Entry 3WKS (X-ray diffraction, 3.03 A resolution); this record covers chains A and C of the 4 polymer chains in the assembly.

Chain A:
Name: O-phospho-L-seryl-tRNA:Cys-tRNA synthase
Source organism: Methanocaldococcus jannaschii
Notes: EC 2.5.1.73
UniProt: Q59072 (SPSS_METJA); residues 21-396 here correspond to UniProt positions 2-377 (UniProt number = residue number - 19)
Sequence (416 residues; each row starts with the number of its first residue; numbers below 1 keep their minus sign (Met-19 is residue -19)):
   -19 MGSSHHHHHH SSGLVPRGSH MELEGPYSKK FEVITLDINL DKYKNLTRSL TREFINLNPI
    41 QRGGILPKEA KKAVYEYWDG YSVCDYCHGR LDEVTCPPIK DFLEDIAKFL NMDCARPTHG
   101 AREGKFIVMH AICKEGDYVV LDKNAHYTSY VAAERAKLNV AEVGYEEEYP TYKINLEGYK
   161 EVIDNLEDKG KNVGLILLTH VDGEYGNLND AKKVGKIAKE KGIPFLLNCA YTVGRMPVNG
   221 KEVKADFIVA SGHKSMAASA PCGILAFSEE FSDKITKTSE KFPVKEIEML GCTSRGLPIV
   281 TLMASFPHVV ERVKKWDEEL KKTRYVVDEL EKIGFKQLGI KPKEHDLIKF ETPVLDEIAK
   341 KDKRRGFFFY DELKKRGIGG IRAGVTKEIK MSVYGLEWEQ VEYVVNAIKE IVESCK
Disordered / not traced: -19 to 16, 61-76
Sequence notes: expression tag (-19 to 20)
Modified positions: Lys234 ((2S)-2-amino-6-[[3-hydroxy-2-methyl-5-(phosphonooxymethyl)pyridin-4-yl]methylideneamino]hexanoic acid; LLP)
UniProt features mapped onto this chain:
  - binding site (pyridoxal 5'-phosphate): Ala101, Arg102, Asn208, Ser231 to His233
  - modified residue: Lys234 (N6-(pyridoxal phosphate)lysine)

Chain C:
Name: Uncharacterized protein MJ1481
Source organism: Methanocaldococcus jannaschii
UniProt: Q58876 (Y1481_METJA); residues 1-103 here = UniProt positions 1-103
Sequence (106 residues; row label = number of the first residue in the row; numbers below 1 keep their minus sign (Met-2 is residue -2)):
    -2 MNHMRVEYSK DLIRKGISTI SQLKKAKIRV EKDDKKISYK DAKPGKIDVN EFKKAIYLLI
    58 EADDFLYKKA PKHELNEEEA KEFCKLIIKC QEHLNKILAN FGFEFE
Disordered / not traced: -2 to 33, 102-103
Sequence notes: expression tag (-2 to 0)
What the authors report for this chain:
  - mutagenesis - K50A/Y54A/E58A/D60A, E58A/D60A/D61A/Y64A: abolished binding to O-phospho-L-seryl-tRNA:Cys-tRNA synthase (chain A)
  - mutagenesis - D61A/Y64A/K65A/K66A: unchanged binding to O-phospho-L-seryl-tRNA:Cys-tRNA synthase (chain A)
  - mutagenesis - K50A/Y54A/E58A/D60A, E58A/D60A/D61A/Y64A: abolished growth
  - mutagenesis - D61A/Y64A/K65A/K66A: unchanged growth
  - mutagenesis - K50A/Y54A/E58A/D60A, E58A/D60A/D61A/Y64A: unchanged binding to SepRS

Interface between chain A and chain C:
Contacting residue pairs - 35 pairs, chain A then chain C:
  Thr31(A) with Tyr64(C)
  Arg32(A) with Asp60(C), salt bridge; Leu63(C); Tyr64(C), hydrogen bond; Ala67(C); His70(C), hydrogen bond (backbone-side chain)
  Glu33(A) with Pro68(C); His70(C)
  Ile35(A) with Ala67(C); Pro68(C)
  Lys48(A) with Ile57(C); Asp61(C), salt bridge
  Lys51(A) with Ile57(C); Asp60(C), salt bridge; Asp61(C), salt bridge; Tyr64(C)
  Lys52(A) with Tyr54(C); Ile57(C); Glu58(C), salt bridge
  Tyr55(A) with Phe49(C); Lys50(C); Ile53(C); Tyr54(C), hydrophobic
  Glu56(A) with Lys50(C), salt bridge; Tyr54(C), hydrogen bond
  Arg356(A) with Pro68(C)
  Gly357(A) with Pro68(C)
  Glu377(A) with Lys65(C)
  Glu379(A) with Lys66(C), salt bridge
  Gln380(A) with Tyr64(C), hydrogen bond (side chain-backbone); Lys65(C), hydrogen bond (side chain-backbone); Lys66(C); Ala67(C), hydrogen bond (side chain-backbone)
  Tyr383(A) with Pro68(C), hydrophobic; Lys69(C)
Other interface residues (no listed pair), chain A (16 interface residues in all): Phe34

Overview:
Chain A and chain C each contribute 16 residues to their interface, with 6 hydrogen bonds and 7 salt bridges.
Among the polar pairs are Arg32(A)-Asp60(C), Lys48(A)-Asp61(C) and Lys51(A)-Asp60(C). From the paper:
K50A/Y54A/E58A/D60A and E58A/D60A/D61A/Y64A of chain C abolish binding to O-phospho-L-seryl-tRNA:Cys-tRNA
synthase (chain A); K50A/Y54A/E58A/D60A and E58A/D60A/D61A/Y64A of chain C abolish growth.
Here chain A is O-phospho-L-seryl-tRNA:Cys-tRNA synthase and chain C is Uncharacterized protein MJ1481, both
from Methanocaldococcus jannaschii. Entry 3WKS (Crystal structure of the SepCysS-SepCysE N-terminal domain
complex from) was determined by X-ray diffraction together with 3WKR from the same study.
